PDB entry 7Y0H | electron microscopy, 3.56 A resolution | chains A and J of the 12 polymer chains in the assembly

# Chain A
Molecule: Immunoglobulin heavy constant mu
Organism: Homo sapiens
UniProt: P01871 (IGHM_HUMAN); residues 229-576 here correspond to UniProt positions 106-453 (UniProt number = residue number - 123)
Chain sequence (383 residues; each row starts with the number of its first residue):
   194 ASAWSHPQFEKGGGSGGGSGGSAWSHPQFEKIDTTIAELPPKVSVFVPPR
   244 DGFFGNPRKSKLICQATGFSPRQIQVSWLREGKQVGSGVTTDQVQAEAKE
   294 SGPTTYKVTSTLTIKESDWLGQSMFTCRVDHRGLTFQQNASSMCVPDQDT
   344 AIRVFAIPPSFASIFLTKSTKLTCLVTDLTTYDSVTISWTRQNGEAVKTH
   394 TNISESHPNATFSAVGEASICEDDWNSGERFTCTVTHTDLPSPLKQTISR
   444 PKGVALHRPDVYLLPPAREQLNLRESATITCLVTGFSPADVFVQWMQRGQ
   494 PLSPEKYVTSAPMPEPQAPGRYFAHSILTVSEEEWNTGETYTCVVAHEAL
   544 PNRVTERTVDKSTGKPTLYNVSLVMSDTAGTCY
Not modelled in the structure: 194-344, 576
Sequence notes: expression tag (194-228)
Cystine bridges: Cys367-Cys426, Cys474-Cys536
Covalent attachments: N-acetylglucosamine (NAG) linked to Asn563
UniProt features mapped onto this chain:
  - glycosylation (N-linked (GlcNAc...) asparagine): Asn332 (complex), Asn395, Asn402

# Chain J
Molecule: Immunoglobulin J chain
Organism: Homo sapiens
UniProt: P01591 (IGJ_HUMAN); residues 1-136 here correspond to UniProt positions 24-159 (UniProt number = residue number + 23)
Chain sequence (136 residues; each row starts with the number of its first residue):
     1 EDERIVLVDNKCKCARITSRIIRSSEDPNEDIVERNIRIIVPLNNRENIS
    51 DPTSPLRTRFVYHLSDLCKKCDPTEVELDNQIVTATQSNICDEDSATETC
   101 YTYDRNKCYTAVVPLVYGGETKMVETALTPDACYPD
Not modelled in the structure: 1-2, 70-97
Cystine bridges: Cys12-Cys100, Cys108-Cys133
Covalent attachments: N-acetylglucosamine (NAG) linked to Asn48
Small-molecule neighbours: N-acetylglucosamine (NAG; 2-acetamido-2-deoxy-beta-D-glucopyranose): Arg4, Arg20, Ile22, Glu34, Asn36
UniProt features mapped onto this chain:
  - glycosylation: Asn48 (N-linked (GlcNAc...) (complex) asparagine)

# How chain A and chain J interact
Contacting residue pairs (64):
  Ala355(A) - Tyr117(J)  hydrophobic
  Ser356(A) - Tyr117(J)
  Phe358(A) - Val124(J)  hydrophobic
  Leu359(A) - Leu115(J)  hydrophobic
  Leu359(A) - Tyr117(J)  hydrophobic
  Leu359(A) - Lys122(J)
  Thr360(A) - Tyr117(J)
  Thr360(A) - Glu120(J)
  Lys361(A) - Lys122(J)
  Arg451(A) - Pro130(J)
  Arg451(A) - Tyr134(J)  hydrogen bond
  Phe485(A) - Val116(J)
  Gln487(A) - Val116(J)
  Met489(A) - Val113(J)  hydrophobic
  Met489(A) - Pro114(J)
  Gly492(A) - Pro114(J)
  Thr533(A) - Arg46(J)
  Thr533(A) - Thr53(J)
  Val537(A) - Val113(J)  hydrophobic
  Val537(A) - Leu115(J)  hydrophobic
  Pro544(A) - Cys133(J)
  Asn545(A) - Glu125(J)  hydrogen bond (side chain-backbone)
  Asn545(A) - Thr126(J)  hydrogen bond (side chain-backbone)
  Val547(A) - Leu115(J)  hydrophobic
  Val547(A) - Val124(J)  hydrophobic
  Val547(A) - Glu125(J)
  Val547(A) - Thr126(J)
  Val547(A) - Ala127(J)  hydrogen bond (backbone-backbone)
  Thr548(A) - Ala127(J)  hydrogen bond (side chain-backbone)
  Thr548(A) - Pro130(J)
  Glu549(A) - Pro52(J)
  Glu549(A) - Val113(J)
  Glu549(A) - Thr126(J)
  Glu549(A) - Leu128(J)
  Thr551(A) - Pro52(J)
  Asp553(A) - Arg46(J)  salt bridge
  Ser555(A) - Leu56(J)
  Thr556(A) - Asn44(J)  hydrogen bond
  Thr556(A) - Arg46(J)
  Asn563(A) - Thr58(J)  hydrogen bond (backbone-side chain)
  Val564(A) - Leu43(J)  hydrophobic
  Val564(A) - Thr58(J)
  Val564(A) - Phe60(J)  hydrophobic
  Ser565(A) - Thr58(J)  hydrogen bond (backbone-backbone)
  Ser565(A) - Arg59(J)  hydrogen bond
  Leu566(A) - Phe60(J)
  Leu566(A) - Tyr62(J)  hydrophobic
  Val567(A) - Arg59(J)
  Val567(A) - Phe60(J)  hydrogen bond (backbone-backbone)
  Val567(A) - Val61(J)  hydrophobic
  Val567(A) - Tyr62(J)  hydrogen bond (backbone-backbone)
  Met568(A) - Ile37(J)  hydrophobic
  Met568(A) - Ile39(J)  hydrophobic
  Ser569(A) - Tyr62(J)
  Ser569(A) - His63(J)
  Ser569(A) - Leu64(J)  hydrogen bond (backbone-backbone)
  Asp570(A) - Leu64(J)
  Asp570(A) - Ser65(J)
  Thr571(A) - Ile37(J)
  Thr571(A) - Leu64(J)
  Ala572(A) - Arg35(J)  hydrogen bond (backbone-side chain)
  Gly573(A) - Arg35(J)  hydrogen bond (backbone-side chain)
  Gly573(A) - Cys68(J)  hydrogen bond (backbone-side chain)
  Thr574(A) - Arg35(J)
Also at the interface, not in a pair above, chain A (39 interface residues in all): Ser353, Pro494, Thr535, Tyr562, Cys575
Also at the interface, not in a pair above, chain J (37 interface residues in all): Leu7, Val41, Ala111, Pro135

# In short
Chain A and chain J form an interface of 39 and 37 residues respectively, with 15 hydrogen bonds and 1 salt
bridge. Among the polar pairs are Asp553(A)-Arg46(J), Arg451(A)-Tyr134(J) and Asn545(A)-Glu125(J). Chain J
binds N-acetylglucosamine. Covalently linked N-acetylglucosamine: at Asn563(A). Covalently linked
N-acetylglucosamine: at Asn48(J).
Chain A is Immunoglobulin heavy constant mu and chain J is Immunoglobulin J chain, both from Homo sapiens; the
structure, Cryo-EM structure of human IgM-Fc in complex with the J chain and the P. falciparum VAR2CSA ...,
was determined by electron microscopy (same publication as 7Y0J, 7Y09 and 7YG2).
